PDB entry 6MDO | electron microscopy, 3.90 A resolution | chains D and H of the 7 polymer chains in the assembly

Chain D:
Protein: Vesicle-fusing ATPase
From: Cricetulus griseus
Notes: EC 3.6.4.6
UniProtKB: P18708 (NSF_CRIGR); residues 1-723 here = UniProt positions 1-723
Chain sequence (768 residues; numbered -23 to 744; the number before each row is that of its first residue; numbers below 1 keep their minus sign (Met-23 is residue -23)):
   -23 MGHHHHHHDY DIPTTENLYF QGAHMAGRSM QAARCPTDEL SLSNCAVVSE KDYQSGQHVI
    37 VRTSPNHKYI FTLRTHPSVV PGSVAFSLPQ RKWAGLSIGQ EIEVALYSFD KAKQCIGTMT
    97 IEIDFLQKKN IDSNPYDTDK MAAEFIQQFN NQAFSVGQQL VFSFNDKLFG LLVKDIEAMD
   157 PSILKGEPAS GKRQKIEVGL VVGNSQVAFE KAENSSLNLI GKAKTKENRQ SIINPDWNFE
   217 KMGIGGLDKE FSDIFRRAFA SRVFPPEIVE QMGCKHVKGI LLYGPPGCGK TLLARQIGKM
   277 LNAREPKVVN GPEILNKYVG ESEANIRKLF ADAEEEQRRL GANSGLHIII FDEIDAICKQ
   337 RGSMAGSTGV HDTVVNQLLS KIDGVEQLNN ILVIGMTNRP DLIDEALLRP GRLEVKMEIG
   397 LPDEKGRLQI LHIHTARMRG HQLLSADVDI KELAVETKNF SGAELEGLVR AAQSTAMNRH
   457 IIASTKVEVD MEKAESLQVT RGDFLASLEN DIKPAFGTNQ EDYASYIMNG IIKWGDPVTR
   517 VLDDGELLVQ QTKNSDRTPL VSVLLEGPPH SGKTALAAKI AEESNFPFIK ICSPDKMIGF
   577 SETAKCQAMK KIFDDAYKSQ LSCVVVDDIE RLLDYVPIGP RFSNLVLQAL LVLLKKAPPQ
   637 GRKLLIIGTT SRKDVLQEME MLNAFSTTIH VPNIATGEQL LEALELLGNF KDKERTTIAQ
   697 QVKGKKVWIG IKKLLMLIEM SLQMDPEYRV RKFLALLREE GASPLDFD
Unresolved in the structure: -23 to 207, 459-464, 739-744
Differences from the reference sequence: initiating methionine (-23); expression tag (-22 to 0, 724-744); conflict Ile458 (Lys in P18708)
Ligand contacts:
  - ADP (adenosine-5'-diphosphate): Lys251, Asp359, Gln363, Arg385, Arg388
  - ATP (adenosine-5'-triphosphate), molecule 1: Gly219, Ile220, Pro261, Pro262, Gly263, Cys264, Gly265, Lys266, Thr267, Leu268, Arg271, Glu329, Asn374, Ile406, His410, Gly438, Ala439, Glu442
  - ATP, molecule 2: Tyr502, Met504, Asn505, Gly506, Ile507, Ile508, Trp510, Val514, Pro545, His546, Ser547, Gly548, Lys549, Thr550, Ala551, Leu552, Asp604, Ile707, Lys708
Swiss-Prot annotation at these positions:
  - binding site (ATP): Asn505 to Trp510, Pro545 to Leu552
  - binding site (Mg(2+)): Thr550
  - modified residue: Lys105 (N6-acetyllysine), Ser207 (Phosphoserine), Tyr259 (Phosphotyrosine), Ser569 (Phosphoserine)
From the paper describing this entry:
  - mutagenesis - Y294A, Y294L: decreased catalytic activity on SNARE complex
  - mutagenesis - Y294A (31 +/- 5 ATP min-1), Y294L (26 +/- 2 ATP min-1): unchanged catalytic activity on ATP
  - binding site for ATP: Lys266, Arg385, Arg388

Chain H:
Protein: Synaptosomal-associated protein 25
From: Rattus norvegicus
UniProtKB: P60881 (SNP25_RAT), isoform P60881-2; residue numbers follow UniProt; this construct covers 1-204
Chain sequence (207 residues; row label = number of the first residue in the row; numbers below 1 keep their minus sign (Met-2 is residue -2)):
    -2 MASMAEDADM RNELEEMQRR ADQLADESLE STRRMLQLVE ESKDAGIRTL VMLDEQGEQL
    58 DRVEEGMNHI NQDMKEAEKN LKDLGKCCGL FICPCNKLKS SDAYKKAWGN NQDGVVASQP
   118 ARVVDEREQM AISGGFIRRV TNDARENEMD ENLEQVSGII GNLRHMALDM GNEIDTQNRQ
   178 IDRIMEKADS NKTRIDEANQ RATKMLG
Unresolved in the structure: -2 to 0, 18-204
Differences from the reference sequence: initiating methionine (-2); expression tag (-1 to 0)
Swiss-Prot annotation at these positions:
  - region: Gly111 to Val120 (Interaction with ZDHHC13 and ZDHHC17)
  - site ((Microbial infection) Cleavage): Arg180, Ile181, Gln197, Arg198
  - modified residue: Thr138 (Phosphothreonine), Ser154 (Phosphoserine), Ser187 (Phosphoserine)
  - lipidation (S-palmitoyl cysteine): Cys85, Cys90, Cys92

How chain D and chain H interact:
Contacting residue pairs (8; chain D residue first):
  Lys293(D) with Glu10(H)
  Tyr294(D) with Leu11(H), hydrophobic; Glu13(H)
  Gly342(D) with Asp6(H)
  Ser343(D) with Arg8(H)
  Thr344(D) with Met7(H); Arg8(H)
  His347(D) with Glu10(H), salt bridge
Also at the interface, not in a pair above, chain D (7 interface residues in all): Val295
Also at the interface, not in a pair above, chain H (8 interface residues in all): Asn9, Glu12
Interface features reported in the paper:
  - interface residues, chain D: Tyr294(D), Gly338(D)

In short:
The interface between chain D and chain H involves 7 residues on one side and 8 on the other; the contacts
include 1 salt bridge. Its one salt-bridged contact is His347(D)-Glu10(H). The paper reports a binding site
for ATP at Lys266(D), Arg385(D) and Arg388(D); Y294A and Y294L of chain D reduce catalytic activity on SNARE
complex.
Here chain D is Vesicle-fusing ATPase (Cricetulus griseus) and chain H is Synaptosomal-associated protein 25
(Rattus norvegicus). Entry 6MDO (The D1 and D2 domain rings of NSF engaging the SNAP-25 N-terminus within the
20S supercomplex ...) was determined by electron microscopy (same publication as 6MDM, 6MDN and 6MDP).
